Entry 7M4B (X-ray diffraction, 1.66 A resolution); this record covers chains A and P of the 4 polymer chains in the assembly.

== Chain A ==
Molecule: DNA polymerase lambda
Organism: Homo sapiens
Notes: EC 2.7.7.7, 4.2.99.-
UniProt: Q9UGP5 (DPOLL_HUMAN); residue numbers follow UniProt; this construct covers 242-464, 470-575
Amino-acid sequence (329 residues; row label = number of the first residue in the row; note: 5 numbers in that range are skipped by the numbering (no residue carries them; nothing is unmodelled there)):
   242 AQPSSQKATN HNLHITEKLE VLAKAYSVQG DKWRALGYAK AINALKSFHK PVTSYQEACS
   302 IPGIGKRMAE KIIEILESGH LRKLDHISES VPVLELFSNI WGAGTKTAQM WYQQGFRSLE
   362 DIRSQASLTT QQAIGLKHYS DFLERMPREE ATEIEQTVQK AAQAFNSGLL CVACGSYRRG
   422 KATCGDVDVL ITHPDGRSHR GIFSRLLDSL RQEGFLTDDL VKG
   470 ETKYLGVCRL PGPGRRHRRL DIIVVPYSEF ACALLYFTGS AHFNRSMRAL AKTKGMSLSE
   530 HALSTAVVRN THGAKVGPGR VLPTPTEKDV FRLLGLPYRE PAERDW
Disordered / not traced: 242-250
Sequence notes: conflict Lys463 (Ser in Q9UGP5), Gly464 (Gln in Q9UGP5), Thr471 (Gln in Q9UGP5); engineered mutation Ala543 (Cys in Q9UGP5)
Bound ions: Na+ site 1: Cys300, Ile302, Ile305 (shared with 1 residue of chain D); Na+ site 2: Ser339, Ile341, Ala344 (shared with DA5(P) of chain P); Mn2+ site 1: Asp382, His486; Mn2+ site 2: Asp427, Asp429 (together with pyrophosphate) (shared with DT7(P) of chain P); Mn2+ site 3: Asp427, Asp429, Asp490 (shared with DC6(P), DT7(P) of chain P)
Residues lining bound ligands: pyrophosphate (PPV): Arg386, Gly416, Ser417, Arg420, Cys425, Gly426, Asp427, Asp429
From the paper describing this entry:
  - conformationally variable residues (side-chain flip): Asp427

== Chain P ==
Molecule: 7-nt DNA strand
Sequence (7 nucleotides; each row starts with the number of its first residue):
     1 CAGTACT
Bound ions: Na+: DA5 (shared with Ser339(A), Ile341(A), Ala344(A) of chain A); Mn2+ site 1: DC6, DT7 (shared with Asp427(A), Asp429(A), Asp490(A) of chain A); Mn2+ site 2: DT7 (together with pyrophosphate) (shared with Asp427(A), Asp429(A) of chain A)

== How chain A and chain P interact ==
Pairs across the interface - 28 pairs, chain A then chain P:
  Ile341(A) - DA5(P)  phosphate contact
  Trp342(A) - DA5(P)  hydrogen bond to the phosphate
  Trp342(A) - DC6(P)  hydrogen bond to the phosphate
  Gly343(A) - DT4(P)  phosphate contact
  Gly343(A) - DA5(P)  hydrogen bond to the phosphate
  Ala344(A) - DT4(P)  phosphate contact
  Ala344(A) - DA5(P)  hydrogen bond to the phosphate
  Gly345(A) - DT4(P)  hydrogen bond to the phosphate
  Thr346(A) - DT4(P)  hydrogen bond to the phosphate
  Lys347(A) - DG3(P)  phosphate contact
  Lys347(A) - DT4(P)  hydrogen bond to the phosphate
  Thr348(A) - DT4(P)  hydrogen bond to the phosphate
  Gly416(A) - DT7(P)  phosphate contact
  Arg420(A) - DT7(P)  hydrogen bond to the phosphate
  Asp427(A) - DT7(P)  phosphate contact
  Asp429(A) - DC6(P)  phosphate contact
  Asp429(A) - DT7(P)  phosphate contact
  Leu474(A) - DC6(P)  sugar contact
  Arg488(A) - DC6(P)  salt bridge to the phosphate
  Asp490(A) - DC6(P)  phosphate contact
  Tyr505(A) - DC6(P)  hydrogen bond to the base
  Tyr505(A) - DT7(P)  sugar contact
  Phe506(A) - DT7(P)  sugar contact
  Thr507(A) - DT7(P)  phosphate contact
  Gly508(A) - DT7(P)  phosphate contact
  Ser509(A) - DT7(P)  sugar contact
  Ala510(A) - DT7(P)  base contact
  Asn513(A) - DT7(P)  hydrogen bond to the base

== Overview ==
22 residues of chain A face 5 of chain P across their interface, with 11 hydrogen bonds and 1 salt bridge.
Among the polar pairs are Tyr505(A)-DC6(P), Asn513(A)-DT7(P) and Trp342(A)-DA5(P). Bound to chain A:
pyrophosphate. Cys300(A), Ile302(A) and Ile305(A) coordinate Na+ site 1. The paper reports conformational
variability at Asp427(A).
Chain A is DNA polymerase lambda (Homo sapiens) and chain P is a 7-nt DNA strand; the structure, DNA
Polymerase Lambda, TTP:At Mn2+ Product State Ternary Complex, 60 min, was determined by X-ray diffraction,
deposited together with 7M43, 7M44, 7M45, 7M46, 7M47, 7M48 and 12 further entries.
